6EKU - chain A; structure by X-ray diffraction, 1.75 A resolution.

# Chain A
Name: Sialidase
Source organism: Vibrio cholerae serotype O1
Notes: EC 3.2.1.18
Reference sequence: P0C6E9 (NANH_VIBCH); residues 51-807 here correspond to UniProt positions 25-781 (UniProt number = residue number - 26)
Chain sequence (757 residues; numbered 51 to 807; the number before each row is that of its first residue):
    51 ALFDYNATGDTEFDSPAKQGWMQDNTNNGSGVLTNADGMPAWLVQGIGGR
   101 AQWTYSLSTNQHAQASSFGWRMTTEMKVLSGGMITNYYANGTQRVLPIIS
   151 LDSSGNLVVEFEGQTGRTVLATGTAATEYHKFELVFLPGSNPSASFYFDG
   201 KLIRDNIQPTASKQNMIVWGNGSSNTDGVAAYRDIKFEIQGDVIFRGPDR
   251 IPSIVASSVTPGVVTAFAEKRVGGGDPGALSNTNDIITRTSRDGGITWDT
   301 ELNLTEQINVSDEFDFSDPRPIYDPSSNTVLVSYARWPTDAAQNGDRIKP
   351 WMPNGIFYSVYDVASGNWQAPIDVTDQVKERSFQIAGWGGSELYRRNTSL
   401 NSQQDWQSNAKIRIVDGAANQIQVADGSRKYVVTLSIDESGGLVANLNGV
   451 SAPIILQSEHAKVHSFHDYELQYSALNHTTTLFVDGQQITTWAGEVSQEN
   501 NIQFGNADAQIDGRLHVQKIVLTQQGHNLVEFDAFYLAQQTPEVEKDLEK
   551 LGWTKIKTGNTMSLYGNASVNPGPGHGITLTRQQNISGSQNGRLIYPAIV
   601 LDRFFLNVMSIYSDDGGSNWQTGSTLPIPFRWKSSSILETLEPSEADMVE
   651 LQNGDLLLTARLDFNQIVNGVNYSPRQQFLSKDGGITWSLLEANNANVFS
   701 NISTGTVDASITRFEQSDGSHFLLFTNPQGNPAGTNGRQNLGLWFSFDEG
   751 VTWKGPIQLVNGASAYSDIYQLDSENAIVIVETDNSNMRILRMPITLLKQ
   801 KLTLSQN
Disordered / not traced: 806-807
Metal / ion sites: Na+ site 1: Gly96, Gly99, Asn221, Ser223, Thr226; Na+ site 2: Ala279, Asn282, Asp315, Thr339; Ca2+: Pro574, Asp647, Asp708, Ala709
Ligand contacts: zanamivir (ZMR): Arg250, Ile251, Glu269, Arg271, Asp276, Pro277, Ser317, Asp318, Trp337, Gln343, Asn344, Asn571, Leu606, Ser644, Glu645, Arg661, Asp663, Phe664, Arg738, Tyr766
UniProt features mapped onto this chain:
  - active site: Asp276 (Proton acceptor), Glu645, Tyr766 (Nucleophile)
  - binding site (substrate): Arg250, Arg661, Arg738
Reported in the primary citation:
  - binding site for zanamivir: Arg250, Glu269, Arg271, Asp318, Gln343, Asn344, Arg661, Asp663, Arg738, Tyr766

# In short
Ligands of chain A: zanamivir. The Na+ site 1 is built by Gly96, Gly99, Asn221, Ser223 and Thr226. The Na+
site 2 is built by Ala279, Asn282, Asp315 and Thr339. Curated annotation (UniProt) lists 3 active-site
residues and 3 substrate-binding residues. From the paper: a binding site for zanamivir at Arg250, Glu269 and
Arg271 among others.
Chain A is Sialidase (Vibrio cholerae serotype O1); the structure, Vibrio cholerae neuraminidase complexed
with zanamivir, was determined by X-ray diffraction, deposited together with 6EKS.
